PDB entry 8TLD | electron microscopy, 3.60 A resolution | chains D and F of the 5 polymer chains in the assembly

[Chain D]
Name: Interleukin-5
From: Homo sapiens
UniProt: P05113 (IL5_HUMAN); residues 21-135 here correspond to UniProt positions 20-134 (UniProt number = residue number - 1)
Chain sequence (146 residues; numbered 13 to 158; the number before each row is that of its first residue):
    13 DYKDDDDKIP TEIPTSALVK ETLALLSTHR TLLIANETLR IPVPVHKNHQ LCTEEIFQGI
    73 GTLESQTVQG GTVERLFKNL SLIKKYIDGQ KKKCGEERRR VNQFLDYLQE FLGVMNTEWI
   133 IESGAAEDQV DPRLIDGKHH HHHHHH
Disordered / not traced: 13-23, 133-158
Sequence notes: expression tag (13-20, 136-158)
Curated features (UniProtKB/Swiss-Prot):
  - site: Asn91 (Not glycosylated)
  - glycosylation: Thr23 (O-linked (GalNAc...) threonine), Asn48 (N-linked (GlcNAc...) asparagine)

[Chain F]
Name: Interleukin-5 receptor subunit alpha
From: Homo sapiens
UniProt: Q01344 (IL5RA_HUMAN); residues 21-341 here = UniProt positions 21-341
Chain sequence (392 residues; row label = number of the first residue in the row):
    13 DYKDDDDKDL LPDEKISLLP PVNFTIKVTG LAQVLLQWKP NPDQEQRNVN LEYQVKINAP
    73 KEDDYETRIT ESKCVTILHK GFSASVRTIL QNDHSLLASS WASAELHAPP GSPGTSIVNL
   133 TCTTNTTEDN YSRLRSYQVS LHCTWLVGTD APEDTQYFLY YRYGSWTEEC QEYSKDTLGR
   193 NIACWFPRTF ILSKGRDWLA VLVNGSSKHS AIRPFDQLFA LHAIDQINPP LNVTAEIEGT
   253 RLSIQWEKPV SAFPIHCFDY EVKIHNTRNG YLQIEKLMTN AFISIIDDLS KYDVQVRAAV
   313 SSMCREAGLW SEWSQPIYVG NDEHKPLREG GGGSTTAPSA QLKKKLQALK KKNAQLKWKL
   373 QALKKKLAQG AAEDQVDPRL IDGKHHHHHH HH
Disordered / not traced: 13-26, 335-404
Sequence notes: expression tag (13-20, 342-404)
Curated features (UniProtKB/Swiss-Prot):
  - motif: Trp322 to Ser326 (WSXWS motif)
  - glycosylation (N-linked (GlcNAc...) asparagine): Asn35, Asn131, Asn216, Asn244
Disulfide bonds: Cys134-Cys155, Cys182-Cys196, Cys269-Cys316
Covalent attachments: N-acetylglucosamine (NAG) linked to Asn35, Asn131, Asn216, Asn244

[How chain D and chain F interact]
Pairs across the interface - 26 pairs, chain D then chain F:
  Gly107(D) with Arg80(F), hydrogen bond (backbone-side chain)
  Glu108(D) with Thr79(F); Arg80(F), hydrogen bond (backbone-backbone); Ile81(F)
  Glu109(D) with Glu78(F); Thr79(F); Ser84(F)
  Arg110(D) with Glu64(F), salt bridge; Tyr77(F); Glu78(F), salt bridge
  Arg111(D) with Asp75(F), salt bridge; Tyr77(F)
  Arg112(D) with Asp76(F), salt bridge
  Gln115(D) with Asp75(F), hydrogen bond
  Glu122(D) with Arg208(F)
  Gly125(D) with Arg208(F), hydrogen bond (backbone-side chain); Met315(F); Cys316(F)
  Val126(D) with Arg208(F)
  Asn128(D) with His268(F), hydrogen bond (backbone-side chain)
  Thr129(D) with Lys206(F); Arg208(F); Phe265(F); Pro266(F); His268(F); Cys269(F)
Interface residues without a listed pair, chain F (20 interface residues in all): Glu83, Lys85, Glu318

[Overview]
12 residues of chain D face 20 of chain F across their interface, with 5 hydrogen bonds and 4 salt bridges.
Polar pairs include Arg110(D)-Glu64(F), Arg110(D)-Glu78(F) and Arg111(D)-Asp75(F). N-acetylglucosamine is
covalently linked to Asn35(F), Asn131(F), Asn216(F) and Asn244(F).
Chain D is Interleukin-5 and chain F is Interleukin-5 receptor subunit alpha, both from Homo sapiens; the
structure, Structure of the IL-5 Signaling Complex, was determined by electron microscopy.
